Entry 5UNQ (X-ray diffraction, 1.98 A resolution); this record covers chains A and C of the 3 polymer chains in the assembly.

[Chain A (and C)]
Molecule: Putative tautomerase
Source organism: Pusillimonas sp. (strain T7-7)
Notes: chain C of this document is another copy of the same molecule, construct and numbering; everything in this record applies to it too
UniProtKB: F4GMX9 (F4GMX9_PUSST); residues 1-123 here correspond to UniProt positions 2-124 (UniProt number = residue number + 1)
Amino-acid sequence (123 residues; each row starts with the number of its first residue):
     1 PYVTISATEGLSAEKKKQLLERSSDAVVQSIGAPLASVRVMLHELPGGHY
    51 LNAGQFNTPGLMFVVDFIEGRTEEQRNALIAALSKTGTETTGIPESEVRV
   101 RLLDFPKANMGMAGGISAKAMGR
Reported in the primary citation:
  - catalytic residues: Arg71, Arg99

[Chain A / chain C interface]
Contacting residue pairs (57; chain A residue first):
  Tyr2(A) - Met62(C)  hydrophobic
  Tyr2(A) - Arg99(C)
  Tyr2(A) - Arg101(C)
  Lys16(A) - His49(C)
  Lys17(A) - Phe56(C)
  Leu20(A) - Gly48(C)
  Leu20(A) - His49(C)
  Leu20(A) - Leu51(C)
  Leu20(A) - Phe56(C)  hydrophobic
  Glu21(A) - Leu51(C)
  Glu21(A) - Phe56(C)
  Ser24(A) - Leu51(C)
  Leu35(A) - Ala53(C)
  Leu35(A) - Gly54(C)
  Ala36(A) - Ala53(C)  hydrophobic
  Val38(A) - Ala53(C)  hydrogen bond (backbone-backbone)
  Arg39(A) - Tyr50(C)  hydrogen bond
  Arg39(A) - Leu51(C)
  Arg39(A) - Asn52(C)
  Arg39(A) - Met62(C)
  Arg39(A) - Glu97(C)  salt bridge
  Arg39(A) - Arg99(C)
  Val40(A) - His49(C)
  Val40(A) - Tyr50(C)
  Val40(A) - Leu51(C)  hydrogen bond (backbone-backbone)
  Met41(A) - Leu45(C)  hydrophobic
  Met41(A) - His49(C)
  Met41(A) - Tyr50(C)  hydrophobic
  Met41(A) - Met62(C)  hydrophobic
  Leu42(A) - Leu45(C)
  Leu42(A) - His49(C)  hydrogen bond (backbone-backbone)
  His43(A) - Leu45(C)
  Glu44(A) - His49(C)  salt bridge
  Asp66(A) - Arg101(C)  salt bridge
  Phe105(A) - Arg101(C)
  Phe105(A) - Leu102(C)
  Phe105(A) - Leu103(C)  hydrophobic
  Ala108(A) - Glu73(C)
  Ala108(A) - Arg76(C)  hydrogen bond (backbone-side chain)
  Ala108(A) - Ile80(C)
  Asn109(A) - Arg76(C)  hydrogen bond
  Asn109(A) - Arg101(C)
  Asn109(A) - Leu102(C)  hydrogen bond (backbone-backbone)
  Asn109(A) - Asp104(C)  hydrogen bond
  Met110(A) - Arg101(C)
  Gly111(A) - Arg99(C)
  Gly111(A) - Val100(C)  hydrogen bond (backbone-backbone)
  Met112(A) - Val98(C)
  Met112(A) - Arg99(C)
  Ala113(A) - Glu95(C)
  Ala113(A) - Ser96(C)
  Ala113(A) - Arg99(C)
  Gly114(A) - Glu95(C)  hydrogen bond (backbone-backbone)
  Gly115(A) - Ile80(C)
  Gly115(A) - Ala81(C)
  Gly115(A) - Ser84(C)
  Lys119(A) - Glu73(C)  salt bridge
Also at the interface, not in a pair above, chain A (29 interface residues in all): Leu103, Ile116, Ser117
Also at the interface, not in a pair above, chain C (27 interface residues in all): His43, Asn77

[Summary]
Chain A and chain C form an interface of 29 and 27 residues respectively, with 10 hydrogen bonds and 4 salt
bridges. Polar pairs include Arg39(A)-Glu97(C), Glu44(A)-His49(C) and Asp66(A)-Arg101(C). The paper reports
catalytic residues Arg71(A) and Arg99(A).
Both chains are Putative tautomerase (Pusillimonas sp. (strain T7-7)). Entry 5UNQ (Crystal Structure of Pt0534
Inactivated by 2-Oxo-3-pentynoate) was determined by X-ray diffraction together with 6BLM from the same study.
